Entry 8B1U (electron microscopy, 3.80 A resolution); this record covers chains C and X of the 5 polymer chains in the assembly.

== Chain C ==
Molecule: RecBCD enzyme subunit RecC
Organism: Escherichia coli
Notes: EC 3.1.11.5
UniProtKB: P07648 (RECC_ECOLI); numbering as in UniProt (aligned over 1-1122)
Sequence (1122 residues; each row starts with the number of its first residue):
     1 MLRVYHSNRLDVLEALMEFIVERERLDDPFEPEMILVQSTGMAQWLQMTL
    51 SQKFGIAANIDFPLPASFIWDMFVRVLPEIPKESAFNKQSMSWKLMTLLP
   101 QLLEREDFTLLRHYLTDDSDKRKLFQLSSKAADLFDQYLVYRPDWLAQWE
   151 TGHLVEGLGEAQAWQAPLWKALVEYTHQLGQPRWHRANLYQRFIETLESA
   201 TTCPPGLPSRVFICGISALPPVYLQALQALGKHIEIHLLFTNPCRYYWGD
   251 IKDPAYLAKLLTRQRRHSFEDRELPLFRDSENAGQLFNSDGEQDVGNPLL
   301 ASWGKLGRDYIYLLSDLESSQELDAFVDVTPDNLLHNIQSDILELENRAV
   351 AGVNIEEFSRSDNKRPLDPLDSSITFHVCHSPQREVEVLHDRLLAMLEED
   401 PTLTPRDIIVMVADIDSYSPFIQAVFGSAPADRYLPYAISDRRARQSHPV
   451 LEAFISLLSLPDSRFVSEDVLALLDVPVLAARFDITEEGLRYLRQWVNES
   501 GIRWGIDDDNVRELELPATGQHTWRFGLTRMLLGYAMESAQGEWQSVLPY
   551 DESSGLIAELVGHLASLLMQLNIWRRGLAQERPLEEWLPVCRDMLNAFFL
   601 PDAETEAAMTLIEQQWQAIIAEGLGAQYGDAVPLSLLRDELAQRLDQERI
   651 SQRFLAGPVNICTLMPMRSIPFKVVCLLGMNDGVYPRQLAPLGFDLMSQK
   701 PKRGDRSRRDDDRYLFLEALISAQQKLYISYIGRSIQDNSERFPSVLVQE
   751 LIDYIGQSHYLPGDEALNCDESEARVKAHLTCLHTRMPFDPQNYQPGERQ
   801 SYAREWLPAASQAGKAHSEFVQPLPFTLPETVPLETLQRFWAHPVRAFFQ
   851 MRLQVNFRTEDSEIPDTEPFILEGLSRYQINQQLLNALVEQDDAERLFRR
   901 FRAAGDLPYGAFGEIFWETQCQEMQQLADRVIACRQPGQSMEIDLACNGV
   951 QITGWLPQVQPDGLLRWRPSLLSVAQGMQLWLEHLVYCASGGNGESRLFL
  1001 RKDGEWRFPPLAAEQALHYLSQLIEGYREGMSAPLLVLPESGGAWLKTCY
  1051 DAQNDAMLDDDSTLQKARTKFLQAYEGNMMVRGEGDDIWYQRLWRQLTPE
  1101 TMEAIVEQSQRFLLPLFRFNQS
Disordered / not traced: 253-293, 1122

== Chain X ==
Molecule: 70-nt DNA strand
Sequence (70 nucleotides; each row starts with the number of its first residue):
     1 TTTTTTTTTTTTTCTAATGCGAGCACTGCTACAGCATTTCCCATGCTGTA
    51 GCAGTGCTCGCATTAGATTT
Disordered / not traced: 31-49

== Chain C / chain X interface ==
Residue-residue contacts - 25 pairs, chain C then chain X:
  Arg839(C) - DT9(X)  phosphate contact
  Arg846(C) - DT9(X)  hydrogen bond to the phosphate
  Arg846(C) - DT10(X)  salt bridge to the phosphate
  Gln850(C) - DT9(X)  hydrogen bond to the phosphate
  Gly874(C) - DT11(X)  base contact
  Leu875(C) - DT10(X)  base contact
  Leu875(C) - DT11(X)  base contact
  Tyr878(C) - DT10(X)  sugar contact
  Tyr878(C) - DT11(X)  sugar contact
  Arg968(C) - DT10(X)  hydrogen bond to the phosphate
  Arg968(C) - DT11(X)  salt bridge to the phosphate
  Pro969(C) - DT12(X)  phosphate contact
  Ser970(C) - DT11(X)  phosphate contact
  Ser970(C) - DT12(X)  hydrogen bond to the phosphate
  Leu971(C) - DT12(X)  hydrogen bond to the phosphate
  Leu971(C) - DT13(X)  phosphate contact
  Arg1001(C) - DT12(X)  salt bridge to the phosphate
  Asn1078(C) - DT13(X)  base contact
  Asn1078(C) - DA67(X)  base contact
  Met1079(C) - DA67(X)  base contact
  Met1080(C) - DT13(X)  base contact
  Met1080(C) - DA67(X)  base contact
  Val1081(C) - DT12(X)  sugar contact
  Val1081(C) - DT13(X)  base contact
  Arg1082(C) - DT12(X)  base contact
Also at the interface, not in a pair above, chain C (20 interface residues in all): Arg858, Gln976, Lys1002, Lys1070
Also at the interface, not in a pair above, chain X (9 interface residues in all): DC14, DT64, DT68

== Overview ==
20 residues of chain C and 9 residues of chain X are in contact, with 5 hydrogen bonds and 3 salt bridges.
Polar contacts include Arg846(C)-DT9(X), Gln850(C)-DT9(X) and Arg968(C)-DT10(X).
Chain C is RecBCD enzyme subunit RecC (Escherichia coli) and chain X is a 70-nt DNA strand; the structure,
RecBCD-DNA in complex with the phage protein Abc2 and host PpiB, was determined by electron microscopy
together with 8B1R and 8B1T from the same study.
